7MF3 - chains A and B of the 8 polymer chains in the assembly; structure by electron microscopy, 3.40 A resolution.

Chain A (and B):
Molecule: Myosin-11
From: Gallus gallus
Notes: chain B of this document is another copy of the same molecule, construct and numbering; everything in this record applies to it too
Reference sequence: P10587 (MYH11_CHICK); numbering as in UniProt (aligned over 2-1979)
Chain sequence (1978 residues; row label = number of the first residue in the row):
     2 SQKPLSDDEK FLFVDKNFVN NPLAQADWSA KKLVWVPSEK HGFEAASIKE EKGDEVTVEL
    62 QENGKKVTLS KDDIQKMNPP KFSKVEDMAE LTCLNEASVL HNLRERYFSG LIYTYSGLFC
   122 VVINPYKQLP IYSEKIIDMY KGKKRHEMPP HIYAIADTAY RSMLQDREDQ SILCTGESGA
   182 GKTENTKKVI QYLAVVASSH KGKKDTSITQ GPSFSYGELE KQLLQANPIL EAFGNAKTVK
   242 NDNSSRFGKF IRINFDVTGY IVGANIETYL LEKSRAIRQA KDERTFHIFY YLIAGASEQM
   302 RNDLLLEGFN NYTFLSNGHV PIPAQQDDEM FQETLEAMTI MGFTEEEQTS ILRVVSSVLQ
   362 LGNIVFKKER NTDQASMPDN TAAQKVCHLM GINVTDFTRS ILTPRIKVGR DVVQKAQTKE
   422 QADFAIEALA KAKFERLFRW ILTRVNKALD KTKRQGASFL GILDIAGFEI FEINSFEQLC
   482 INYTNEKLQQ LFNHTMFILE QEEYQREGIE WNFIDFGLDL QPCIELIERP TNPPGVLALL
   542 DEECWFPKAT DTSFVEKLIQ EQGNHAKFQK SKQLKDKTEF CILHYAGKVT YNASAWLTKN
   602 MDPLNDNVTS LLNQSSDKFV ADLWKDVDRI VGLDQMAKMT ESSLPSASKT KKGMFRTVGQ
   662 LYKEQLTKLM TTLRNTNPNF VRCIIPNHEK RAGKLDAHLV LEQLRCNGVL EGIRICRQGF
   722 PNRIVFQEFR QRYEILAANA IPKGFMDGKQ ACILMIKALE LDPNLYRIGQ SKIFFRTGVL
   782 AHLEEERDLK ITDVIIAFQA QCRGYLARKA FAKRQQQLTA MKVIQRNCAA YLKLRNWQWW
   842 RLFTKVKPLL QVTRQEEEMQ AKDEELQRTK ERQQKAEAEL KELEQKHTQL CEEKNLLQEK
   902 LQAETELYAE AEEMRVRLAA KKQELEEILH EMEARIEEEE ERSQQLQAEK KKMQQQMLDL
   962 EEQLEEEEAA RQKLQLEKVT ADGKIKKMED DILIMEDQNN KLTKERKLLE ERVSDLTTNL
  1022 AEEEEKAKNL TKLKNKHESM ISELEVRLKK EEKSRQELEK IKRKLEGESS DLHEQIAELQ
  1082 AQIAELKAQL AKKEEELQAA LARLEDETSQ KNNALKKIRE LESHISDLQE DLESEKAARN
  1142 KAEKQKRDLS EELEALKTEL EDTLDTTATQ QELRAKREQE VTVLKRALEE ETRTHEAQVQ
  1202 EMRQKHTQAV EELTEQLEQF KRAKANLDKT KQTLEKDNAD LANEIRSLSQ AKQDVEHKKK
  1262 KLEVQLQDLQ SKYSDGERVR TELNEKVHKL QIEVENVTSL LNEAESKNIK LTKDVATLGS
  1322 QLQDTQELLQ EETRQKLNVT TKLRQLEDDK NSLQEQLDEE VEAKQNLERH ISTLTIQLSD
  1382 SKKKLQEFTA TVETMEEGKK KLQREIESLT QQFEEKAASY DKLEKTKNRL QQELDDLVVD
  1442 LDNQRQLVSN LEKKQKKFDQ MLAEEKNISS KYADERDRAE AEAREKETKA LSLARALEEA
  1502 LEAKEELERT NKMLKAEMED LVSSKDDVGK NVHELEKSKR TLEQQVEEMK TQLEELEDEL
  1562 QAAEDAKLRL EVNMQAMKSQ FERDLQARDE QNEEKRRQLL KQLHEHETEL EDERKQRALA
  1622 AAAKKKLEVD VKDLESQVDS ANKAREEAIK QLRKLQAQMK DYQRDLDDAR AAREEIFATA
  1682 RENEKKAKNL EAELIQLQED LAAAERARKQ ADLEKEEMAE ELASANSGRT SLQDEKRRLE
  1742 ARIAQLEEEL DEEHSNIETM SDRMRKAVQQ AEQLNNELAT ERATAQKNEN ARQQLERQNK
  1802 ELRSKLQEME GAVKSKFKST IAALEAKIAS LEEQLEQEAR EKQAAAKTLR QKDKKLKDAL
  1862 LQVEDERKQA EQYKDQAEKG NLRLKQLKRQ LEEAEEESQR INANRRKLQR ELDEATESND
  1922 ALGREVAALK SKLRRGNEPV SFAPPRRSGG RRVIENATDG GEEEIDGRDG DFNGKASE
Unresolved in the structure: 2-28, 201-217, 637-650, 950-1979 (chain B: 2-28, 201-216, 638-646, 950-1979)
Bound ions: Mg2+: Thr184, Ser246 (together with ADP)
Residues lining bound ligands: ADP (adenosine-5'-diphosphate): Asn125, Pro126, Tyr127, Lys128, Gln129, Tyr133, Glu178, Gly180, Ala181, Gly182, Lys183, Thr184, Glu185, Asn242, Asn244, Ser246
UniProt features mapped onto this chain:
  - region (Actin-binding): Leu667 to His689, Arg768 to Ala782
  - binding site (ATP): Gly177 to Thr184
  - modified residue: Ser2 (Blocked amino end (Ser)), Lys128 (N6,N6,N6-trimethyllysine)
Reported in the primary citation:
  - conformationally variable residues (side-chain flip): Arg247
  - binding site for phosphate ion: Ser179, Ser245

Interface between chain A and chain B:
Pairs across the interface (94):
  Glu370(A) - Arg507(B)  salt bridge
  Gln375(A) - Arg507(B)  hydrogen bond
  Thr382(A) - Phe746(B)
  Thr382(A) - Met747(B)
  Gln385(A) - Phe746(B)
  Lys386(A) - Phe746(B)
  His389(A) - Phe746(B)
  Val395(A) - Gln728(B)
  Thr396(A) - Gln728(B)
  Thr396(A) - Glu729(B)  hydrogen bond
  Arg400(A) - Glu729(B)  salt bridge
  Lys408(A) - Gln456(B)  hydrogen bond (side chain-backbone)
  Lys408(A) - Gly457(B)
  Val413(A) - Glu169(B)
  Gln415(A) - Arg168(B)
  Glu859(A) - Lys863(B)  salt bridge
  Met860(A) - Glu859(B)
  Lys863(A) - Glu858(B)  salt bridge
  Lys863(A) - Glu859(B)
  Lys863(A) - Ala862(B)
  Lys863(A) - Lys863(B)
  Glu866(A) - Glu866(B)
  Leu867(A) - Glu866(B)
  Thr870(A) - Glu866(B)  hydrogen bond
  Gln874(A) - Arg873(B)
  Ala877(A) - Glu880(B)
  Glu880(A) - Ala877(B)
  Glu880(A) - Glu880(B)
  Leu881(A) - Glu880(B)  hydrogen bond (backbone-side chain)
  Leu884(A) - Glu880(B)
  Leu884(A) - Glu883(B)
  Leu884(A) - Leu884(B)  hydrophobic
  Leu884(A) - Lys887(B)
  Lys887(A) - Leu884(B)
  Lys887(A) - Lys887(B)
  Lys887(A) - His888(B)
  His888(A) - Lys887(B)  hydrogen bond
  Leu891(A) - Lys887(B)
  Glu894(A) - Leu891(B)
  Glu894(A) - Glu894(B)
  Glu894(A) - Lys895(B)
  Lys895(A) - Glu894(B)
  Leu897(A) - Leu898(B)  hydrophobic
  Leu898(A) - Glu894(B)
  Leu898(A) - Leu897(B)  hydrophobic
  Lys901(A) - Leu898(B)
  Lys901(A) - Lys901(B)
  Lys901(A) - Glu905(B)
  Leu902(A) - Lys901(B)
  Ala904(A) - Glu905(B)
  Glu905(A) - Lys901(B)
  Glu905(A) - Ala904(B)
  Glu905(A) - Glu905(B)  hydrogen bond (backbone-side chain)
  Leu908(A) - Glu905(B)
  Leu908(A) - Leu908(B)  hydrophobic
  Leu908(A) - Tyr909(B)  hydrophobic
  Tyr909(A) - Leu908(B)  hydrophobic
  Met915(A) - Ala912(B)  hydrophobic
  Met915(A) - Met915(B)
  Arg918(A) - Arg916(B)
  Arg918(A) - Leu919(B)
  Leu919(A) - Met915(B)  hydrophobic
  Lys922(A) - Leu919(B)
  Lys922(A) - Lys922(B)
  Lys922(A) - Lys923(B)
  Glu925(A) - Lys923(B)
  Glu925(A) - Leu926(B)
  Leu926(A) - Lys922(B)
  Ile929(A) - Leu926(B)  hydrophobic
  Ile929(A) - Ile929(B)  hydrophobic
  His931(A) - Phe656(B)
  Glu932(A) - Ile929(B)
  Glu932(A) - Leu930(B)
  Glu932(A) - Met933(B)
  Ala935(A) - Met655(B)  hydrophobic
  Ala935(A) - Met933(B)  hydrophobic
  Arg936(A) - Ile929(B)
  Arg936(A) - Glu932(B)  salt bridge
  Glu938(A) - Lys652(B)  hydrogen bond (backbone-side chain)
  Glu938(A) - Met655(B)
  Glu939(A) - Met933(B)
  Glu939(A) - Arg936(B)
  Glu939(A) - Ile937(B)
  Glu939(A) - Glu940(B)
  Glu940(A) - Arg936(B)  salt bridge
  Glu942(A) - Lys652(B)
  Glu942(A) - Glu940(B)
  Glu942(A) - Ser944(B)  hydrogen bond
  Arg943(A) - Arg936(B)
  Arg943(A) - Glu940(B)
  Arg943(A) - Arg943(B)
  Arg943(A) - Ser944(B)
  Gln946(A) - Ser944(B)
  Ala949(A) - Gln948(B)
Other interface residues (no listed pair), chain A (63 interface residues in all): Leu306, Arg371, Asn381, Asp397, Arg406, Gly410, Asn608, Glu883, Ala912
Other interface residues (no listed pair), chain B (61 interface residues in all): Phe460, Gly654, Asn676, Val726, Asp748, Gly749, Gln771, Lys773, Arg869, Leu947
Interface features reported in the paper:
  - specific contacts: Arg371(A)-Gln771(B), Gln385(A)-Gln728(B), Arg406(A)-Glu169(B)

Overview:
63 residues of chain A and 61 residues of chain B are in contact; the contacts include 9 hydrogen bonds and 6
salt bridges. Among the polar pairs are Glu370(A)-Arg507(B), Arg400(A)-Glu729(B) and Glu859(A)-Lys863(B). The
paper describes contacts between Arg371(A) and Gln771(B), Gln385(A) and Gln728(B) and Arg406(A) and Glu169(B).
The paper reports a binding site for phosphate ion at Ser179(A) and Ser245(A); conformational variability at
Arg247(A).
Both chains are Myosin-11 (Gallus gallus). Entry 7MF3 (Structure of the autoinhibited state of smooth muscle
myosin-2) was determined by electron microscopy.
